Entry 8A9A (electron microscopy, 3.30 A resolution); this record covers chains B and A.

== Chain B (and A) ==
Name: Lipid binding protein P116 (MPN213)
Organism: Mycoplasma pneumoniae M129
Notes: chain A of this document is another copy of the same molecule, construct and numbering; everything in this record applies to it too
Reference sequence: P75556 (Y213_MYCPN); residues 30-1030 here = UniProt positions 30-1030
Amino-acid sequence (1007 residues; row label = number of the first residue in the row):
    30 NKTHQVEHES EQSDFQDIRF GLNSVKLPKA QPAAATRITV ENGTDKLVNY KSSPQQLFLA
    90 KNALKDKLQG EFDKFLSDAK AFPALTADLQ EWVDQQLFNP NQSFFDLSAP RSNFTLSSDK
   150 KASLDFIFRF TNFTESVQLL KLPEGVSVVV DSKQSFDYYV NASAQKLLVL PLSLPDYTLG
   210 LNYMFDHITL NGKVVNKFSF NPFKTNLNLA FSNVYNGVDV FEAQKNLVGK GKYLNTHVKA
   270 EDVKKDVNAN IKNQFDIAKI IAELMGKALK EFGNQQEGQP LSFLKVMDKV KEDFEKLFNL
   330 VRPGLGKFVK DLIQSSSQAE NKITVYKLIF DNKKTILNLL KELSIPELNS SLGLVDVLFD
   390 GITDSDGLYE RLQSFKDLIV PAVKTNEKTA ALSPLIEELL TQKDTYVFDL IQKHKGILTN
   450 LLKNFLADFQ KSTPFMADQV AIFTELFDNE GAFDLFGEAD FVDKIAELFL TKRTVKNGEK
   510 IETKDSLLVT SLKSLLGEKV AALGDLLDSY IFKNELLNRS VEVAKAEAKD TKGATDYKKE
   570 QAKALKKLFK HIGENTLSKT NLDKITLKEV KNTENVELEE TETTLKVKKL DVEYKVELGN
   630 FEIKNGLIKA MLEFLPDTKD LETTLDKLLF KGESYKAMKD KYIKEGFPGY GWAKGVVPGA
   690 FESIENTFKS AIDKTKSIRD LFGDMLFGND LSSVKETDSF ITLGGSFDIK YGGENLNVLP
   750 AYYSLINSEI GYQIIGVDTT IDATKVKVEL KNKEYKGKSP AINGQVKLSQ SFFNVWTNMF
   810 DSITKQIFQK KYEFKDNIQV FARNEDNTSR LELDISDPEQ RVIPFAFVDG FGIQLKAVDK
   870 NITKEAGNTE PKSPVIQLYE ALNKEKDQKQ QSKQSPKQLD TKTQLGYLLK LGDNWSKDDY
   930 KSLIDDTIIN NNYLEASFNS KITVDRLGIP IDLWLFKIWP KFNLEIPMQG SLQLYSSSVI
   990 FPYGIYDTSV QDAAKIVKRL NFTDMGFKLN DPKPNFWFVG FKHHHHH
Disordered / not traced: 30-59, 869-1036
Differences from the reference sequence: expression tag (1031-1036)
From the paper describing this entry:
  - self-association interface (contacts with another copy of this molecule): W681

== Interface between chain B and chain A ==
Contacting residue pairs (30; chain B residue first):
  A531(B) with G678(A)
  L532(B) with Y679(A), hydrophobic; W681(A), hydrophobic
  L657(B) with Y679(A)
  L658(B) with Y679(A)
  Y679(B) with A531(A), hydrophobic; L532(A), hydrophobic; L657(A); L658(A)
  W681(B) with L532(A), hydrophobic
  G684(B) with V804(A)
  V685(B) with F801(A), hydrophobic; V804(A), hydrophobic
  S692(B) with F697(A); V795(A)
  N695(B) with Q794(A), hydrogen bond
  T696(B) with T696(A)
  F697(B) with S692(A)
  Q794(B) with S692(A); N695(A), hydrogen bond; T696(A)
  V795(B) with G688(A); S692(A)
  L797(B) with V685(A), hydrophobic
  S800(B) with G684(A); V685(A)
  F801(B) with V685(A), hydrophobic
  V804(B) with W681(A); G684(A); V685(A)
Other interface residues (no listed pair), chain B (22 interface residues in all): S663, G678, G688, I693
Other interface residues (no listed pair), chain A (24 interface residues in all): P677, A682, K683, A689, I693, L797
The authors on this interface:
  - hot spots on chain A (mutagenesis) - W681A: decreased binding to another copy of this molecule

== Summary ==
Chain B and chain A form an interface of 22 and 24 residues respectively, with 2 hydrogen bonds. Its one
hydrogen-bonded contact is N695(B)-Q794(A). From the paper: W681A of chain A reduces binding to another copy
of this molecule; a self-association interface involving W681(B).
Chain B and chain A are both Lipid binding protein P116 (MPN213) (Mycoplasma pneumoniae M129); the structure,
Single Particle cryo-EM of the lipid binding protein P116 (MPN213) from Mycoplasma pneumoniae at 3.3 Angstrom
..., was determined by electron microscopy, deposited together with 8A9B.
